Entry 1LPG (X-ray diffraction, 2.00 A resolution); this record covers chain A.

[Chain A]
Protein: Blood coagulation factor Xa
Source organism: Homo sapiens
Notes: EC 3.4.21.6; fragment: light chain
UniProtKB: P00742 (FA10_HUMAN); the construct lacks a stretch of the UniProt sequence, so the offset changes along the chain: -79 to 0 = UniProt 46-125; 1-51 = UniProt 129-179
Sequence (134 residues; numbered -79 to 51 plus 3 insertion-coded residues; the number before each row is that of its first residue; a row labelled like 1A-1C holds insertion residues (1A, then the next letters in order); numbers below 1 keep their minus sign (Glu-79 is residue -79)):
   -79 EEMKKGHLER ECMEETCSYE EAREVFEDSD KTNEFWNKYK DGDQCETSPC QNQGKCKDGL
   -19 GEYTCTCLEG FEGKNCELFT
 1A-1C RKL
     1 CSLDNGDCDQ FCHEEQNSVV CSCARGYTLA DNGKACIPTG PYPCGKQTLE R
Unresolved in the structure: -79 to 0, 51
Disulfide bonds: Cys1-Cys12, Cys8-Cys21, Cys23-Cys36
UniProt features mapped onto this chain:
  - modified residue: Glu-79 (4-carboxyglutamate), Glu-78 (4-carboxyglutamate), Glu-71 (4-carboxyglutamate), Glu-69 (4-carboxyglutamate), Glu-66 (4-carboxyglutamate), Glu-65 (4-carboxyglutamate), Glu-60 (4-carboxyglutamate), Glu-59 (4-carboxyglutamate), Glu-56 (4-carboxyglutamate), Glu-53 (4-carboxyglutamate), Glu-46 (4-carboxyglutamate), Asp-22 (3R: -3-hydroxyaspartate)

[Overview]
Chain A is Blood coagulation factor Xa (Homo sapiens); the structure, Crystal structure of fxa in complex with
79, was determined by X-ray diffraction, deposited together with 1LQD, 1LQE, 1LPK and 1LPZ.
